Entry 8COA (electron microscopy, 4.50 A resolution (low resolution: residue-level contacts below are approximate; hydrogen-bond / salt-bridge calls are withheld)); this record covers chains h and i of the 29 polymer chains in the assembly.

[Chain h (and i)]
Name: Intermediate capsid protein VP6
Source organism: Rotavirus A
Notes: chain i of this document is another copy of the same molecule, construct and numbering; everything in this record applies to it too
UniProt: A2T3S6 (A2T3S6_9VIRU); residue numbers follow UniProt; this construct covers 1-397
Amino-acid sequence (397 residues; numbered 1 to 397; the number before each row is that of its first residue):
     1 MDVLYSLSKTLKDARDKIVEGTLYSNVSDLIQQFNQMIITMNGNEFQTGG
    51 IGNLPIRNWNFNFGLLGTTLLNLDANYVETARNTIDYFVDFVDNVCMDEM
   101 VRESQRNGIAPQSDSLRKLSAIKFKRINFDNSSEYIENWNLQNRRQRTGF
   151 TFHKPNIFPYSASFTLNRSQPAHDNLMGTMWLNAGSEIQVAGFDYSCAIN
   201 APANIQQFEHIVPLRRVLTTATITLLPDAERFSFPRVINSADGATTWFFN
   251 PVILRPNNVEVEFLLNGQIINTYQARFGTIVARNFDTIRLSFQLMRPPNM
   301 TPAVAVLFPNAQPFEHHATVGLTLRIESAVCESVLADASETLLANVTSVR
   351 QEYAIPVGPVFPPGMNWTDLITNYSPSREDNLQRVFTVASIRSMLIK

[How chain h and chain i interact]
Residue-residue contacts (43):
  Arg-15(h) / Leu-141(i)
  Asp-16(h) / Asn-131(i)
  Asp-16(h) / Glu-137(i)
  Val-19(h) / Arg-144(i)
  Arg-82(h) / Arg-144(i)
  Lys-154(h) / Glu-327(i)
  Tyr-160(h) / Pro-227(i)
  Tyr-160(h) / Phe-277(i)
  Arg-231(h) / Leu-226(i)
  Arg-231(h) / Pro-227(i)
  Arg-231(h) / Asp-228(i)
  Arg-231(h) / Glu-230(i)
  Arg-231(h) / Thr-323(i)
  Phe-234(h) / Ile-253(i)
  Pro-235(h) / Ile-253(i)
  Arg-236(h) / Asp-228(i)
  Arg-236(h) / Ile-253(i)
  Val-237(h) / Ile-253(i)
  Ala-244(h) / Asn-299(i)
  Thr-245(h) / Asn-299(i)
  Thr-245(h) / Met-300(i)
  Thr-245(h) / Thr-301(i)
  Thr-246(h) / Asn-299(i)
  Thr-246(h) / Thr-301(i)
  Thr-246(h) / Val-304(i)
  Trp-247(h) / Thr-301(i)
  Phe-248(h) / Ala-303(i)
  Phe-248(h) / Leu-307(i)
  Ala-338(h) / Glu-327(i)
  Ala-338(h) / Ser-328(i)
  Glu-340(h) / Ser-328(i)
  Ala-344(h) / Val-281(i)
  Thr-347(h) / Val-281(i)
  Ser-348(h) / Arg-283(i)
  Gln-351(h) / Asn-271(i)
  Gln-351(h) / Tyr-273(i)
  Gln-351(h) / Arg-283(i)
  Glu-352(h) / Arg-283(i)
  Asn-366(h) / Arg-276(i)
  Trp-367(h) / Arg-276(i)
  Lys-397(h) / Glu-137(i)
  Lys-397(h) / Thr-148(i)
  Lys-397(h) / Gly-149(i)
Also at the interface, not in a pair above, chain h (38 interface residues in all): Glu-20, Gly-21, Ser-25, Asn-72, Asp-86, His-153, Asp-174, Ala-184, Ser-339, Thr-341, Leu-343, Thr-368
Also at the interface, not in a pair above, chain i (40 interface residues in all): Asp-29, Lys-125, Arg-126, Asn-128, Gln-146, His-153, Thr-220, Thr-222, Ser-233, Pro-251, Val-252, Pro-297, Pro-302, Val-330

[Overview]
38 residues of chain h face 40 of chain i across their interface.
Both chains are Intermediate capsid protein VP6 (Rotavirus A). Entry 8COA (in situ Subtomogram average of
Immature Rotavirus TLP spike) was determined by electron microscopy, deposited together with 8CO6 and 8BP8.
